PDB entry 5OOY | X-ray diffraction, 1.72 A resolution | chains A and B

== Chain A ==
Molecule: DARPin VHAH-1
Source organism: synthetic construct
Notes: fragment: DARPin; engineered mutation(s): VHAH-1; antibody fragment or engineered binder
Sequence (168 residues; each row starts with the number of its first residue):
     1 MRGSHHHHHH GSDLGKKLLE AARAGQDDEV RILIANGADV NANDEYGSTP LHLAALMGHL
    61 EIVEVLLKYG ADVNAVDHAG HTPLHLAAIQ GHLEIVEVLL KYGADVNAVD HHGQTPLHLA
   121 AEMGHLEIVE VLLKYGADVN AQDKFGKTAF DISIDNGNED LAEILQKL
Disordered / not traced: 1-6, 168

== Chain B ==
Molecule: Lysozyme C
Source organism: Gallus gallus
Notes: EC 3.2.1.17; fragment: Lysozyme
Reference sequence: P00698 (LYSC_CHICK); residues 1-129 here correspond to UniProt positions 19-147 (UniProt number = residue number + 18)
Sequence (129 residues; row label = number of the first residue in the row):
     1 KVFGRCELAA AMKRHGLDNY RGYSLGNWVC AAKFESNFNT QATNRNTDGS TDYGILQINS
    61 RWWCNDGRTP GSRNLCNIPC SALLSSDITA SVNCAKKIVS DGNGMNAWVA WRNRCKGTDV
   121 QAWIRGCRL
Disulfide bonds: Cys6-Cys127, Cys30-Cys115, Cys64-Cys80, Cys76-Cys94
Swiss-Prot annotation at these positions:
  - active site: Glu35, Asp52
  - binding site (substrate): Asp101

== Chain A / chain B interface ==
Residue-residue contacts - 35 pairs, chain A then chain B:
  Arg23(A) - Lys116(B)  hydrogen bond (side chain-backbone)
  Tyr46(A) - Val109(B)  hydrophobic
  Tyr46(A) - Ala110(B)
  Tyr46(A) - Asn113(B)
  Tyr46(A) - Arg114(B)
  Ser48(A) - Arg114(B)  hydrogen bond
  Leu53(A) - Arg114(B)
  Leu56(A) - Asn113(B)
  Leu56(A) - Arg114(B)
  Met57(A) - Gly117(B)
  Asp77(A) - Arg114(B)  salt bridge
  His81(A) - Phe34(B)
  Leu86(A) - Arg114(B)
  Ile89(A) - Phe34(B)  hydrophobic
  Ile89(A) - Trp123(B)  hydrophobic
  Gln90(A) - Thr118(B)
  His112(A) - Asn37(B)
  Gln114(A) - Lys33(B)  hydrogen bond
  Gln114(A) - Asn37(B)
  Leu119(A) - Lys33(B)
  Glu122(A) - Arg5(B)  hydrogen bond (backbone-side chain)
  Glu122(A) - Lys33(B)  salt bridge
  Glu122(A) - Phe38(B)
  Met123(A) - Arg5(B)
  Met123(A) - Ala122(B)
  Met123(A) - Trp123(B)  hydrophobic
  Met123(A) - Arg125(B)
  Gly124(A) - Arg125(B)
  His125(A) - Arg125(B)
  Phe145(A) - Val2(B)  hydrophobic
  Phe145(A) - Asn37(B)
  Phe145(A) - Asn39(B)
  Asn156(A) - Arg5(B)
  Asn156(A) - Cys6(B)  hydrogen bond (side chain-backbone)
  Asn156(A) - Gly126(B)
Interface residues without a listed pair, chain A (21 interface residues in all): Asp44
Interface residues without a listed pair, chain B (22 interface residues in all): Gly4, Ser36, Arg112

== Overview ==
21 residues of chain A and 22 residues of chain B are in contact, with 5 hydrogen bonds and 2 salt bridges.
Polar pairs include Asp77(A)-Arg114(B), Glu122(A)-Lys33(B) and Arg23(A)-Lys116(B). UniProt lists active-site
residues Glu35(B) and Asp52(B) and substrate-binding residue Asp101(B) on chain B.
Here chain A is DARPin VHAH-1 (synthetic construct) and chain B is Lysozyme C (Gallus gallus). Entry 5OOY
(Designed Ankyrin Repeat Protein (DARPin) VHAH-1 in complex with Lysozyme) was determined by X-ray
diffraction.
